PDB entry 6EU3 | electron microscopy, 3.30 A resolution | chains B and J of the 17 polymer chains in the assembly

[Chain B]
Molecule: DNA-directed RNA polymerase III subunit RPC2
Source organism: Saccharomyces cerevisiae (strain ATCC 204508 / S288c)
Notes: EC 2.7.7.6
UniProtKB: P22276 (RPC2_YEAST); residues 1-1149 here = UniProt positions 1-1149
Amino-acid sequence (1149 residues; each row starts with the number of its first residue):
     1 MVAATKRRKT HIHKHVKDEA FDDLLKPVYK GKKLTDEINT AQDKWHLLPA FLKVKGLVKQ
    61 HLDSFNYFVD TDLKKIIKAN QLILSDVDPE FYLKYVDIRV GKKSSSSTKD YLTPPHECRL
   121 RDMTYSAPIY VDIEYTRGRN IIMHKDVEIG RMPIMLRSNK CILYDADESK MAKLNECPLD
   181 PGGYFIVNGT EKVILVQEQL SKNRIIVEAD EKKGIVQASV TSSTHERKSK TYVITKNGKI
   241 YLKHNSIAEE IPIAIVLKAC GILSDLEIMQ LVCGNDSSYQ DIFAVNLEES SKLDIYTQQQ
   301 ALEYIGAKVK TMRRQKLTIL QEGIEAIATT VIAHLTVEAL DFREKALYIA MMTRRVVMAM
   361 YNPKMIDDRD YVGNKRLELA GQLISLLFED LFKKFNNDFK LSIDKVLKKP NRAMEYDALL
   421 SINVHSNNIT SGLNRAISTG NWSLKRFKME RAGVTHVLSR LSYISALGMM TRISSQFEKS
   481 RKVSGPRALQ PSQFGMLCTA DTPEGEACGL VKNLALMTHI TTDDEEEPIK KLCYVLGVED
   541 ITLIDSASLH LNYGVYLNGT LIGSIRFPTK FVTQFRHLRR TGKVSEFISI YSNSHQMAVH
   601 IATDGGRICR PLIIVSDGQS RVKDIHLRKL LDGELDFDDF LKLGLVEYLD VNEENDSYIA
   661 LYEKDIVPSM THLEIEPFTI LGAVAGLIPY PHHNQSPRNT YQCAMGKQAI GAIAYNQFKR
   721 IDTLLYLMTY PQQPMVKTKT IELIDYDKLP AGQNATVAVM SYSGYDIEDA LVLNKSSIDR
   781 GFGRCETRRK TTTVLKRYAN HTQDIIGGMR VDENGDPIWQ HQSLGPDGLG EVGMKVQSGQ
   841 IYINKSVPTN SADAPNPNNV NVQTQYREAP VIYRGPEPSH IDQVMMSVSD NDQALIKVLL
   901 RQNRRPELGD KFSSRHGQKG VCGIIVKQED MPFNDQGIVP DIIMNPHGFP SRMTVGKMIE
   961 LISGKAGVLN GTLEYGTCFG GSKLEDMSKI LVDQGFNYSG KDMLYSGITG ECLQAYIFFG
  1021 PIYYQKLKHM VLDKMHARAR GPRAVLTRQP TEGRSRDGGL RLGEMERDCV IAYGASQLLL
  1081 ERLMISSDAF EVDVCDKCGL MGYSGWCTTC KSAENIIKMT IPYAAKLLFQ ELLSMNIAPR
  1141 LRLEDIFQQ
Disordered / not traced: 1-35
Metal / ion sites: Zn2+: Cys1095, Lys1097, Cys1098, Cys1107
UniProt features mapped onto this chain:
  - zinc finger: Cys1095 to Cys1110 (C4-type)
  - binding site (Zn(2+)): Cys1095, Cys1098, Cys1107, Cys1110
Reported in the primary citation:
  - conformationally variable residues (loop rearrangement): Pro1042 to Arg1061

[Chain J]
Molecule: DNA-directed RNA polymerases I, II, and III subunit RPABC5
Source organism: Saccharomyces cerevisiae (strain ATCC 204508 / S288c)
UniProtKB: P22139 (RPAB5_YEAST); numbering as in UniProt (aligned over 1-70)
Amino-acid sequence (70 residues; numbered 1 to 70; the number before each row is that of its first residue):
     1 MIVPVRCFSC GKVVGDKWES YLNLLQEDEL DEGTALSRLG LKRYCCRRMI LTHVDLIEKF
    61 LRYNPLEKRD
Disordered / not traced: 69-70
Metal / ion sites: Zn2+: Cys10, Cys45, Cys46
UniProt features mapped onto this chain:
  - binding site (Zn(2+)): Cys7, Cys10, Cys45, Cys46
  - cross-link: Lys59 (Glycyl lysine isopeptide (Lys-Gly) (interchain with G-Cter in ubiquitin))

[Interface between chain B and chain J]
Residue-residue contacts - 70 pairs, chain B then chain J:
  Met171(B) - Tyr63(J)
  Ala172(B) - Arg62(J)
  Ala172(B) - Tyr63(J)  hydrophobic
  Asn175(B) - Tyr63(J)
  Glu176(B) - Tyr63(J)  hydrogen bond (backbone-side chain)
  Cys177(B) - Tyr63(J)
  Pro178(B) - Tyr63(J)
  Ala714(B) - Phe60(J)
  Tyr715(B) - Leu56(J)  hydrophobic
  Tyr715(B) - Lys59(J)
  Tyr715(B) - Phe60(J)
  Tyr715(B) - Arg62(J)
  Tyr715(B) - Tyr63(J)  hydrophobic
  Gln717(B) - Phe60(J)
  Phe718(B) - Met1(J)  hydrophobic
  Phe718(B) - Phe60(J)  hydrophobic
  Lys719(B) - Tyr63(J)
  Lys719(B) - Pro65(J)
  Thr729(B) - Met1(J)
  Tyr730(B) - Ile2(J)
  Tyr730(B) - Pro4(J)  hydrophobic
  Pro731(B) - Met1(J)
  Pro731(B) - Val54(J)
  Gln732(B) - Arg48(J)  hydrogen bond
  Gln732(B) - Met49(J)
  Gln732(B) - Thr52(J)
  Gln733(B) - Leu51(J)
  Gln733(B) - Thr52(J)
  Gln733(B) - Val54(J)
  Met735(B) - Arg48(J)
  Met735(B) - Thr52(J)
  Asp747(B) - Val54(J)
  Lys748(B) - Leu56(J)
  Leu749(B) - Leu56(J)  hydrophobic
  Pro750(B) - Val54(J)  hydrophobic
  Gln753(B) - Phe8(J)
  Asn754(B) - Arg48(J)  hydrogen bond (backbone-side chain)
  Asn754(B) - Thr52(J)  hydrogen bond
  Thr756(B) - Ser9(J)
  Ser776(B) - Phe8(J)
  Ser777(B) - Phe8(J)  hydrogen bond (side chain-backbone)
  Arg780(B) - Arg6(J)
  Arg780(B) - Cys7(J)
  Arg780(B) - Phe8(J)
  Arg780(B) - Cys10(J)
  Arg780(B) - Gly11(J)
  Gly781(B) - Phe8(J)
  Phe782(B) - Phe8(J)  hydrophobic
  Gln928(B) - Ser9(J)
  Gln936(B) - Arg43(J)
  Gly937(B) - Cys10(J)
  Gly937(B) - Arg43(J)  hydrogen bond (backbone-side chain)
  Ile938(B) - Arg43(J)
  Ile938(B) - Tyr44(J)
  Ile938(B) - Cys45(J)  hydrophobic
  Val939(B) - Ser9(J)
  Lys965(B) - Tyr44(J)
  Gly967(B) - Leu51(J)
  Val968(B) - Tyr44(J)
  Val968(B) - Arg47(J)
  Val968(B) - Leu51(J)  hydrophobic
  Leu969(B) - Tyr44(J)  hydrophobic
  Leu969(B) - Arg47(J)
  Gly971(B) - Glu32(J)
  Gly971(B) - Gly33(J)
  Gly971(B) - Leu51(J)
  Leu973(B) - Leu51(J)  hydrophobic
  Phe996(B) - Tyr44(J)  hydrophobic
  Asp1002(B) - Tyr44(J)
  Phe1019(B) - Tyr44(J)
Interface residues without a listed pair, chain B (49 interface residues in all): Glu168, Asn716, Pro734, Asn934, Asp941, Asn970
Interface residues without a listed pair, chain J (27 interface residues in all): His53

[Overview]
49 residues of chain B and 27 residues of chain J are in contact; the contacts include 6 hydrogen bonds. Polar
contacts include Glu176(B)-Tyr63(J), Gln732(B)-Arg48(J) and Asn754(B)-Arg48(J). From UniProt: 4 Zn2+-binding
residues on chain B; 4 Zn2+-binding residues on chain J. The paper reports conformational variability at
Pro1042(B).
Here chain B is DNA-directed RNA polymerase III subunit RPC2 and chain J is DNA-directed RNA polymerases I,
II, and III subunit RPABC5, both from Saccharomyces cerevisiae (strain ATCC 204508 / S288c). Entry 6EU3 (Apo
RNA Polymerase III - closed conformation (cPOL3)) was determined by electron microscopy together with 6EU0,
6EU1 and 6EU2 from the same study.
